Entry 4UOZ (X-ray diffraction, 2.30 A resolution); this record covers chains A and C of the 3 polymer chains in the assembly.

# Chain A (and C)
Name: Beta-galactosidase
Source organism: Bifidobacterium animalis SUBSP. lactis BL-04
Notes: EC 3.2.1.23; chain C of this document is another copy of the same molecule, construct and numbering; everything in this record applies to it too
UniProt: C6A6W5 (C6A6W5_BIFLB); residue numbers follow UniProt; this construct covers 1-695
Sequence (695 residues; each row starts with the number of its first residue):
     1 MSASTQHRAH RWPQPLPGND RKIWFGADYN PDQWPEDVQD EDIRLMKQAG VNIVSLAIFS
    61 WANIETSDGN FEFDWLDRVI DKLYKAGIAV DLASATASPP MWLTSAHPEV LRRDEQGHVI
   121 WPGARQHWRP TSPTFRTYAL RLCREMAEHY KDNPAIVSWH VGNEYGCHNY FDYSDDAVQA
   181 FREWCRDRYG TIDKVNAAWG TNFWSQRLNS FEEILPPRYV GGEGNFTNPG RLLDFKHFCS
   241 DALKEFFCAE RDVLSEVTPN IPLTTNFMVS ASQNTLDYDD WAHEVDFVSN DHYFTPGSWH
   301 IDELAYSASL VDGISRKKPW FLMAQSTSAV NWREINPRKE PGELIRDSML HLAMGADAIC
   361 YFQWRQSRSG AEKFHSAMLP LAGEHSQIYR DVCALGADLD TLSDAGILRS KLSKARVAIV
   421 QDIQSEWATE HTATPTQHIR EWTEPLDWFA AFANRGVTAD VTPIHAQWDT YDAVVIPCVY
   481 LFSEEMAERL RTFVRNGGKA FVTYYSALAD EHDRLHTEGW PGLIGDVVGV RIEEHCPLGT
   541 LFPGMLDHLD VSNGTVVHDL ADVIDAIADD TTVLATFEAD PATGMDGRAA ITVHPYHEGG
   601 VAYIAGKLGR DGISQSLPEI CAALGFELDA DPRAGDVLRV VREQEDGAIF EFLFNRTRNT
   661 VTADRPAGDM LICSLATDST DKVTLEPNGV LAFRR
Disordered / not traced: 1-7
Sequence notes: engineered mutation Ala324 (Glu in C6A6W5)
Ion coordination: Zn2+: His118 (shared with 1 residue of chain B; His118(C) of chain C)
Small-molecule neighbours: alpha-D-galactopyranose (GLA): Asp28, Phe59, Arg125, Asn163, Glu164, Asn266, Asp291, Tyr293, Ala324, Val330, Asn331, Trp332, Phe362, Glu372, His375

# How chain A and chain C interact
Contacting residue pairs (117):
  Gln116(A) with His118(C), hydrogen bond
  His118(A) with His118(C)
  Gly200(A) with Ser369(C)
  Asn202(A) with Asp32(C); Gln33(C); Asn63(C)
  Phe203(A) with Gln33(C); Ala371(C); Glu372(C)
  Trp204(A) with Phe59(C); Ala124(C); Arg125(C); Ala371(C), hydrophobic; Glu372(C)
  Ser205(A) with Phe59(C), hydrogen bond (side chain-backbone); Ser60(C); Trp61(C), hydrogen bond (side chain-backbone); Ala62(C), hydrogen bond (side chain-backbone); Ser98(C), hydrogen bond (side chain-backbone); Pro99(C); Pro100(C)
  Gln206(A) with Met101(C); Gly123(C), hydrogen bond (side chain-backbone); Ala124(C)
  Arg207(A) with Ala62(C), hydrogen bond (side chain-backbone); Asn63(C), hydrogen bond; Thr66(C)
  Asn209(A) with Thr66(C), hydrogen bond (side chain-backbone)
  Glu213(A) with Met101(C); Trp102(C); Ser105(C)
  Arg218(A) with Trp121(C)
  Tyr219(A) with Asp114(C); Ile120(C), hydrophobic; Trp121(C), hydrogen bond (backbone-backbone)
  Val220(A) with Ile120(C); Trp121(C); Pro122(C); Gly123(C); Ala124(C)
  Gly221(A) with Ile120(C)
  Gly224(A) with His168(C), hydrogen bond (backbone-side chain)
  Asn225(A) with Arg112(C); His168(C), hydrogen bond
  Phe226(A) with Gly123(C); Ala124(C); Trp332(C), hydrophobic; Ala371(C), hydrophobic
  Thr227(A) with Gly123(C); Ala371(C)
  Asn228(A) with Gly123(C), hydrogen bond (backbone-backbone)
  Pro229(A) with Gly370(C); Ala371(C); Lys373(C)
  Arg231(A) with Gly123(C)
  Ala433(A) with Asn331(C); Ala371(C); Phe374(C)
  Thr434(A) with Asn336(C), hydrogen bond (backbone-side chain); Phe374(C)
  Pro435(A) with Ile335(C); Asn336(C), hydrogen bond (backbone-backbone); Phe374(C)
  Thr436(A) with Glu334(C); Ile335(C)
  Gln437(A) with Glu334(C), hydrogen bond (backbone-backbone)
  His438(A) with Glu334(C), salt bridge; Ile335(C)
  Tyr480(A) with Lys373(C), hydrogen bond; Phe374(C)
  Asp513(A) with Arg368(C); Lys373(C), salt bridge
  Arg514(A) with Arg368(C); Ser369(C)
  Leu515(A) with Arg368(C), hydrogen bond (backbone-backbone); Lys373(C); Phe374(C), hydrophobic; Leu381(C), hydrophobic
  Thr517(A) with Arg368(C); Leu381(C)
  Glu518(A) with Leu381(C), hydrogen bond (backbone-backbone); Ala382(C)
  Gly519(A) with Ala382(C)
  Arg531(A) with Ala382(C), hydrogen bond (side chain-backbone); His385(C), hydrogen bond (side chain-backbone)
  Glu533(A) with Ala382(C); His385(C); Ser386(C); Gln387(C), hydrogen bond (side chain-backbone)
  Glu534(A) with Ser328(C), hydrogen bond; Arg338(C), salt bridge
  His535(A) with Arg338(C)
  Pro537(A) with Asn336(C); Pro337(C)
  Leu538(A) with Ile335(C)
  Gly539(A) with Ile335(C)
  Leu541(A) with Ile335(C)
  Phe542(A) with Thr295(C); Pro296(C); Arg333(C)
  Pro543(A) with Gly297(C); Ser298(C), hydrogen bond (backbone-backbone)
  Gly544(A) with Gly297(C); Ser298(C)
  Met545(A) with Pro296(C), hydrophobic; Gly297(C)
  Val563(A) with Arg338(C)
  Ala582(A) with Glu340(C); Pro341(C); Arg658(C); Pro687(C), hydrophobic
  Thr583(A) with Arg338(C), hydrogen bond (backbone-side chain); Glu340(C); Pro341(C)
  Gly584(A) with Arg338(C); Pro341(C)
  Met585(A) with Arg338(C)
Interface residues without a listed pair, chain A (61 interface residues in all): Trp199, Leu208, Leu215, His431, Thr432, His516, Trp520, Cys536, Asp580
Interface residues without a listed pair, chain C (59 interface residues in all): Ser67, Val119, Trp299, Lys339, Ile388, Asn688

# Overview
61 residues of chain A and 59 residues of chain C are in contact; the contacts include 25 hydrogen bonds and 3
salt bridges. Polar contacts include His438(A)-Glu334(C), Asp513(A)-Lys373(C) and Glu534(A)-Arg338(C). Bound
to chain A: alpha-D-galactopyranose.
Both chains are Beta-galactosidase (Bifidobacterium animalis SUBSP. lactis BL-04). Entry 4UOZ
(beta-(1,6)-galactosidase from Bifidobacterium animalis subsp. lactis Bl-04 nucleophile mutant E324A in
complex with galactose) was determined by X-ray diffraction (same publication as 4UOQ and 4UNI).
